Entry 3JTT (X-ray diffraction, 2.80 A resolution); this record covers chains A and C of the 3 polymer chains in the assembly.

# Chain A
Protein: MHC class I Mamu-A*02
From: Macaca mulatta
Reference sequence: Q30597 (Q30597_MACMU); residues 1-276 here correspond to UniProt positions 17-292 (UniProt number = residue number + 16)
Chain sequence (276 residues; each row starts with the number of its first residue):
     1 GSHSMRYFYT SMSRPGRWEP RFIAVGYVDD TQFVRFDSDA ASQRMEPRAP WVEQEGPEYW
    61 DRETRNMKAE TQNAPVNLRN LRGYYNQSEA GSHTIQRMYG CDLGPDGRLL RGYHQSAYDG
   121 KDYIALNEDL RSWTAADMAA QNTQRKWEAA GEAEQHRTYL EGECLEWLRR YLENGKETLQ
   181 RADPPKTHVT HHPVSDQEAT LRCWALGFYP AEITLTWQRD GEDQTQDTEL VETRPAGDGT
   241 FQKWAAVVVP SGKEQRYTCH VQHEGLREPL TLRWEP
Disulfide bonds: C101-C164, C203-C259

# Chain C
Protein: peptide of Protein Nef
Reference sequence: Q9WH73 (Q9WH73_SIVCZ); residues 1-9 here correspond to UniProt positions 159-167 (UniProt number = residue number + 158)
Chain sequence (9 residues; numbered 1 to 9; the number before each row is that of its first residue):
     1 YTSGPGIRY

# Chain A / chain C interface
Residue-residue contacts (45):
  M5(A) with Y1(C)
  Y7(A) with Y1(C); T2(C)
  Y9(A) with T2(C)
  M45(A) with T2(C)
  Y59(A) with Y1(C), hydrophobic
  R62(A) with Y1(C); T2(C), hydrogen bond (side chain-backbone)
  E63(A) with Y1(C); T2(C), hydrogen bond
  N66(A) with T2(C); G4(C); P5(C)
  M67(A) with T2(C)
  A69(A) with P5(C), hydrophobic
  E70(A) with P5(C)
  N73(A) with P5(C); R8(C), hydrogen bond
  V76(A) with R8(C)
  N77(A) with R8(C); Y9(C), hydrogen bond (side chain-backbone)
  N80(A) with Y9(C)
  L81(A) with Y9(C), hydrophobic
  Y84(A) with Y9(C), hydrogen bond (side chain-backbone)
  I95(A) with Y9(C)
  R97(A) with Y9(C)
  Y99(A) with T2(C); S3(C), hydrogen bond (side chain-backbone)
  S116(A) with Y9(C), hydrogen bond
  Y123(A) with Y9(C), hydrophobic
  T143(A) with Y9(C), hydrogen bond (side chain-backbone)
  K146(A) with R8(C); Y9(C), hydrogen bond (side chain-backbone)
  W147(A) with I7(C), hydrogen bond (side chain-backbone); R8(C), hydrogen bond (side chain-backbone); Y9(C), hydrophobic
  A150(A) with I7(C), hydrophobic
  E152(A) with G6(C); I7(C)
  Y159(A) with Y1(C), hydrogen bond (side chain-backbone); T2(C); S3(C)
  E163(A) with Y1(C), hydrogen bond
  W167(A) with Y1(C)
  Y171(A) with Y1(C)
Also at the interface, not in a pair above, chain A (32 interface residues in all): H156

# Overview
Chain A and chain C form an interface of 32 and 9 residues respectively; the contacts include 13 hydrogen
bonds. Among the polar pairs are R62(A)-T2(C), E63(A)-T2(C) and N73(A)-R8(C).
Here chain A is MHC class I Mamu-A*02 (Macaca mulatta) and chain C is peptide of Protein Nef. Entry 3JTT
(Cystal structure of Rhesus macaque MHC class I:Mamu-A*02) was determined by X-ray diffraction.
